5JGB - chain A; structure by X-ray diffraction, 2.80 A resolution.

Chain A:
Molecule: TAK1 kinase - TAB1 chimera fusion protein
Source organism: Homo sapiens
Notes: EC 2.7.11.25
UniProt: chimeric construct of O43318, Q15750: residues 31-303 from O43318 (M3K7_HUMAN) positions 31-303 (same numbers); residues 468-504 from Q15750 positions 468-504 (same numbers)
Amino-acid sequence (315 residues; row label = number of the first residue in the row; note: 164 numbers in that range are skipped by the numbering (no residue carries them; nothing is unmodelled there)):
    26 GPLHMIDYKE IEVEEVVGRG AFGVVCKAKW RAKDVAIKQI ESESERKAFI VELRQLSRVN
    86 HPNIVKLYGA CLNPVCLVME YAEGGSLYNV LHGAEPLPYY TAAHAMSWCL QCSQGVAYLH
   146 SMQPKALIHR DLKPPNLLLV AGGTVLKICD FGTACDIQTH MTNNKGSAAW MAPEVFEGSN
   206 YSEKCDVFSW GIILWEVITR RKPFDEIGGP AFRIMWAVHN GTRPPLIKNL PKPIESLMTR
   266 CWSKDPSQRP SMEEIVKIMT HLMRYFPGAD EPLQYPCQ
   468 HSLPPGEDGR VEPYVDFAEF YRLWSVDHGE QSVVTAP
Not modelled in the structure: 179-190, 497-504
Construct notes: expression tag (26-30)
Residues lining bound ligands: 6JV (N-(2-methoxy-4-{[3-(4-methylpiperazin-1-yl)propyl]carbamoyl}phenyl)-4-oxo-3,4-dihydrothieno[3,2-d]pyrimidine-7-carboxamide): Val42, Val50, Ala61, Lys63, Val90, Met104, Glu105, Tyr106, Ala107, Gly110, Ser111, Asn114, Leu163, Cys174, Asp175
UniProt features mapped onto this chain:
  - active site: Asp156 (Proton acceptor)
  - binding site (ATP): Val42 to Val50, Lys63
  - modified residue: Thr184 (Microbial infection: O-acetylthreonine), Thr187 (Microbial infection: O-acetylthreonine), Ser192 (Phosphoserine)
  - cross-link (Glycyl lysine isopeptide (Lys-Gly)): Lys72 (interchain with G-Cter in ubiquitin), Lys158 (interchain with G-Cter in ubiquitin), Lys209 (interchain with G-Cter in ubiquitin)
  - site: Phe484 (Required for interaction with MAP3K7)

Overview:
Ligands of chain A: compound 6JV. Curated annotation (UniProt) lists active-site residue Asp156 and 10
ATP-binding residues.
Chain A is TAK1 kinase - TAB1 chimera fusion protein (Homo sapiens); the structure, Crystal structure of human
TAK1/TAB1 fusion protein in complex with ligand 10, was determined by X-ray diffraction, deposited together
with 5JGA and 5JGD.
